4UY7 - chain A; structure by X-ray diffraction, 2.31 A resolution.

== Chain A ==
Name: Histidine-specific methyltransferase egtd
Organism: Mycobacterium smegmatis
Notes: EC 2.1.1.44
UniProtKB: A0R5M8 (EGTD_MYCS2); residue numbers follow UniProt; this construct covers 2-321
Chain sequence (328 residues; row label = number of the first residue in the row):
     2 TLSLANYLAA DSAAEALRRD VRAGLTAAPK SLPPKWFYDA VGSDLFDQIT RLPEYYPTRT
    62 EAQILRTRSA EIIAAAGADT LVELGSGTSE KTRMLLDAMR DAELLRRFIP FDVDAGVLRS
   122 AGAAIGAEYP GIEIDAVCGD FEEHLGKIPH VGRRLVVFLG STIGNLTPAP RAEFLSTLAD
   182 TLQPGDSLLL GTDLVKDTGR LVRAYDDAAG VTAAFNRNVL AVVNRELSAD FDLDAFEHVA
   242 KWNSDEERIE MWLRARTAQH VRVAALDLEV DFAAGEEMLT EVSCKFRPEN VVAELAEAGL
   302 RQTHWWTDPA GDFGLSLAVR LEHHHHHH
Unresolved in the structure: 329
Differences from the reference sequence: expression tag (322-329)
Ligand contacts: histidine (HIS): Y39, F47, I50, Y56, G161, S162, T163, N166, Y206, F216, M252, E282, S284, K286
UniProt features mapped onto this chain:
  - binding site (L-histidine): Y56, N166, Y206, E282 to S284
  - binding site (S-adenosyl-L-methionine): G86, K92, D113, D141, F142
  - mutagenesis: M252 (M252V: Dramatic change in substrate specificity since the tryptophan-specific activity is increased more than 2000-fold and the histidine-specific activity is reduced 3000-fold ...), E282 (E282A: 130-fold reduction in catalytic efficiency. Dramatic change in substrate specificity since the tryptophan-specific activity is increased more than 2000-fold and the histidine-specific activity ...)

== Overview ==
Chain A binds histidine. Curated annotation (UniProt) lists 6 L-histidine-binding residues, 5
S-adenosyl-L-methionine-binding residues and 2 mutagenesis sites.
Chain A is Histidine-specific methyltransferase egtd (Mycobacterium smegmatis); the structure, Crystal
structure of Histidine bound Histidine-specific methyltransferase EgtD from Mycobacterium smegmatis, was
determined by X-ray diffraction (same publication as 4UY5 and 4UY6).
